PDB entry 4LSQ | X-ray diffraction, 2.25 A resolution | chains G and H of the 3 polymer chains in the assembly

# Chain G
Molecule: Envelope glycoprotein GP120 with loop D and V5 from strain 3415_v1_c1
From: Human immunodeficiency virus 1
Notes: engineered mutation(s): N70D
Chain sequence (352 residues; row label = number of the first residue in the row; note: 97 numbers in that range are skipped by the numbering (no residue carries them; nothing is unmodelled there)):
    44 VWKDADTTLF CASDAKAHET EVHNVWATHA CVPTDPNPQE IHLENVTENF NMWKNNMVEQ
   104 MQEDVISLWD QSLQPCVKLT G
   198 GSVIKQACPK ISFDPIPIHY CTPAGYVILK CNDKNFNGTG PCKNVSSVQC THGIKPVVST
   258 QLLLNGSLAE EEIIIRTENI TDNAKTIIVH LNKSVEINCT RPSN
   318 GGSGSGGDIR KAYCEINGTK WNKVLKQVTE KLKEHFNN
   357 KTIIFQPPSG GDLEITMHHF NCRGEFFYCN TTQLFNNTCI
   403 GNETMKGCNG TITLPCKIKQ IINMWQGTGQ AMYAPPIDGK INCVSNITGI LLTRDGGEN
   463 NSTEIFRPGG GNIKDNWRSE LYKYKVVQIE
Not modelled in the structure: 318-323, 403-404
Disulfides: Cys54-Cys74, Cys119-Cys205, Cys218-Cys247, Cys228-Cys239, Cys296-Cys331, Cys378-Cys445, Cys385-Cys418, Cys395-Cys410
Covalently attached groups: N-acetylglucosamine (NAG) linked to Asn234, Asn241, Asn262, Asn276, Asn289, Asn295, Asn334, Asn386, Asn392
Bound ions: Cd2+ site 1 near Asp107 (its only coordinating residue here); Cd2+ site 2 near His216 (its only coordinating residue here); Na+ site 1 near Arg379 (its only coordinating residue here); Na+ site 2 near Thr388 (its only coordinating residue here); Na+ site 3: Asp457 (shared with Tyr59(H) of chain H)

# Chain H
Molecule: Heavy chain of antibody vrc-CH31
From: Homo sapiens
Notes: antibody fragment or engineered binder
Chain sequence (236 residues; row label = number of the first residue in the row; note: 1 number in that range is skipped by the numbering (no residue carries it; nothing is unmodelled there); a row labelled like 28A-28I holds insertion residues (28A, then the next letters in order)):
     1 QVQLVQSGAA VRKPGASVTV SCKFAEDD
28A-28I DYSPYWVNP
    30 APEHFI
   35A H
    36 FLRQAPGQQL EWLAWMN
   52A P
    53 TNGAVNYAWY LNGRVTATRD RSMTTAFLEV
82A-82C KSL
    83 RSDDTAVYYC ARAQKRGR
100A-100E SEWAY
   101 AHWGQGTPVV VSSASTKGPS VFPLAPSSKS TSGGTAALGC LVKDYFPEPV TVSWNSGALT
   161 SGVHTFPAVL QSSGLYSLSS VVTVPSSSLG TQTYICNVNH KPSNTKVDKK VEPKSCDK
Not modelled in the structure: 28A-28I, 131-133, 217-218
Disulfides: Cys22-Cys92, Cys140-Cys196
Bound ions: Cd2+ site 1: His33, Glu100B; Na+ site 1 near Thr53 (its only coordinating residue here); Na+ site 2: Tyr59 (shared with Asp457(G) of chain G); Cd2+ site 2: His164 (shared with 1 residue of chain L)

# How chain G and chain H interact
Residue-residue contacts (33):
  Asp279(G) - Trp100C(H)  hydrogen bond
  Asn280(G) - Trp50(H)  hydrogen bond
  Asn280(G) - Asn58(H)  hydrogen bond (backbone-side chain)
  Asn280(G) - Trp100C(H)
  Ala281(G) - Phe34(H)
  Ala281(G) - Trp50(H)
  Ala281(G) - Glu100B(H)
  Ala281(G) - Trp100C(H)
  Ser365(G) - Val57(H)
  Ser365(G) - Tyr59(H)
  Gly366(G) - Gly55(H)
  Gly366(G) - Val57(H)
  Gly367(G) - Asn54(H)
  Gly367(G) - Gly55(H)
  Asp368(G) - Asn54(H)  hydrogen bond (backbone-backbone)
  Asp368(G) - Arg71(H)  salt bridge
  Ile371(G) - Asn54(H)
  Ile371(G) - Ala56(H)  hydrophobic
  Gln432(G) - Arg73(H)  hydrogen bond
  Thr455(G) - Asn58(H)
  Arg456(G) - Asn58(H)  hydrogen bond (backbone-side chain)
  Asp457(G) - Asn58(H)
  Gly458(G) - Trp47(H)
  Gly458(G) - Asn58(H)  hydrogen bond (backbone-side chain)
  Gly458(G) - Tyr59(H)
  Gly458(G) - Ala60(H)
  Gly458(G) - Trp61(H)  hydrogen bond (backbone-backbone)
  Gly459(G) - Trp47(H)
  Gly459(G) - Trp61(H)
  Gly459(G) - Tyr62(H)
  Glu460(G) - Trp61(H)  hydrogen bond (backbone-side chain)
  Asn461(G) - Trp61(H)
  Gly473(G) - Asn54(H)
Interface residues without a listed pair, chain G (19 interface residues in all): Lys282, Gly472
Interface residues without a listed pair, chain H (18 interface residues in all): Thr53, Arg100
The authors on this interface:
  - residue pairs: Arg71(H)-Asp368(G) (salt bridge)
  - epitope / paratope residues, chain H: Arg71(H)

# In short
19 residues of chain G face 18 of chain H across their interface, with 9 hydrogen bonds and 1 salt bridge.
Polar contacts include Asp368(G)-Arg71(H), Asp279(G)-Trp100C(H) and Asn280(G)-Trp50(H). The paper describes a
salt bridge between Arg71(H) and Asp368(G). From the paper: the epitope/paratope residue Arg71(H).
Here chain G is Envelope glycoprotein GP120 with loop D and V5 from strain 3415_v1_c1 (Human immunodeficiency
virus 1) and chain H is Heavy chain of antibody vrc-CH31 (Homo sapiens). Entry 4LSQ (Crystal structure of
broadly and potently neutralizing antibody VRC-CH31 in complex with HIV-1 clade A/E gp120 ...) was determined
by X-ray diffraction together with 4LSP, 4LSR, 4LSS, 4LST, 4LSU and 4LSV from the same study.
